4YDD - chains A and B; structure by X-ray diffraction, 1.86 A resolution.

Chain A:
Name: DMSO reductase family type II enzyme, molybdopterin subunit
Organism: Dechlorosoma suillum
Reference sequence: G8QM55 (G8QM55_DECSP); residues 1-899 here correspond to UniProt positions 29-927 (UniProt number = residue number + 28)
Sequence (899 residues; row label = number of the first residue in the row):
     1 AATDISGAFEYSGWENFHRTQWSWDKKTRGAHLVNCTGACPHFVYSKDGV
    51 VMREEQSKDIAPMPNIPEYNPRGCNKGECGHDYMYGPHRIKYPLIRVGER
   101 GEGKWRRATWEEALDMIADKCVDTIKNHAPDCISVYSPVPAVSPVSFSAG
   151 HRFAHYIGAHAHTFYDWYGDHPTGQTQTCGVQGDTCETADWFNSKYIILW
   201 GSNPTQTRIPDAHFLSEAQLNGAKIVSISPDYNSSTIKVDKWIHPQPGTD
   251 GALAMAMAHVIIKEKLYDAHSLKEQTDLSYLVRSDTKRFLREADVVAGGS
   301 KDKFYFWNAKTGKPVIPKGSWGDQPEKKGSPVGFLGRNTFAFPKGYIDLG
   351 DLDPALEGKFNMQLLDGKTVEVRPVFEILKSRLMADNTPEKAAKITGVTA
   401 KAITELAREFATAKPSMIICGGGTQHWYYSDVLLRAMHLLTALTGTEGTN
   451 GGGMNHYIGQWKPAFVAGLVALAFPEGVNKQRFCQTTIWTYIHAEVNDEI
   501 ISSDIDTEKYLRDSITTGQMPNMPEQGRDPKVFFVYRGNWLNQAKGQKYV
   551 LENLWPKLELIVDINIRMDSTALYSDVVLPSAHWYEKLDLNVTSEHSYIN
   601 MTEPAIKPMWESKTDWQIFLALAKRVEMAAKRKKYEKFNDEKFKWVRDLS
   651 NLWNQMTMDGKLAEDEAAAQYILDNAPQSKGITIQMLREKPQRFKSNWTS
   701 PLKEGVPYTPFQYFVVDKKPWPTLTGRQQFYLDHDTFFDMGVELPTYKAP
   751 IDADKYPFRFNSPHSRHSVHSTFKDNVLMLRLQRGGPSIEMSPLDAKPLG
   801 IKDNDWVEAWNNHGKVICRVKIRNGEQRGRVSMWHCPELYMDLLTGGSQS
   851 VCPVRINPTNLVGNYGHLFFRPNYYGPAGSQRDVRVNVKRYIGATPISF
Not modelled in the structure: 1-4
Ion coordination: 4Fe-4S cluster Fe: His32, Cys36, Cys40, Cys74
Small-molecule neighbours:
  - MD1 (phosphoric acid 4-(2-amino-4-oxo-3,4,5,6,-tetrahydro-pteridin-6-yl)-2-hydroxy-3,4-dimercapto-but-3-en-yl ester guanylate ester): Leu33, Val34, Asn35, Pro138, Tyr168, Asp170, His426, Tyr536, Arg537, Gly538, Asn539, Gln543, Lys545, Ile564, Asn565, Ile566, Arg567, Asp569, Ser581, Trp584, Lys587, Asp615, Ser762, His764, Val769, His770, Ser771, Thr772, His835, Cys836, Ser848, Gln849, Cys852, Gln881, Arg882
  - molybdopterin guanosine dinucleotide (MGD; 2-amino-5,6-dimercapto-7-methyl-3,7,8a,9-tetrahydro-8-oxa-1,3,9,10-tetraaza-anthracen-4-one guanosine dinucleotide): Asn35, Cys36, Lys76, Asp170, Trp200, Gly201, Ser202, Asn203, Gln206, Thr207, Arg208, Ile209, Ile228, Ser229, Pro230, Asp231, Asn233, Pro247, Gly248, Asp250, Gly421, Gly422, Gly423, Thr424, His426, Trp427, Tyr457, Ile458, Gly459, Asn761, Pro763, His764, Ser765, Arg766, Ser768, Val769, His770, Arg830, His835, Arg882
  - 4Fe-4S cluster (SF4): His32, Val34, Cys36, Gly38, Ala39, Cys40, His42, Gly73, Cys74, Gly77, Glu78, Pro210, Val769
Reported in the primary citation:
  - 4Fe-4S cluster coordination: His32
  - molybdenum atom coordination: Asp170
  - contacts within the chain: Tyr165-Trp461 (pi stacking)
  - mutagenesis - F164A, Y165A, W461A: abolished growth in response to (per)chlorate
  - mutagenesis - W461E: unchanged growth in response to chlorate
  - mutagenesis - W461E (820- and 2670-fold): decreased catalytic activity on nitrate
  - mutagenesis - W461E (50-fold): decreased catalytic activity on perchlorate
  - mutagenesis - W461E: unchanged catalytic activity on chlorate
  - mutagenesis - W461E: unchanged catalytic activity on bromate
  - specificity-determining residues: Trp461
  - mutagenesis - F164S/Y165F, Y165C, Y165F: decreased growth
  - mutagenesis - G169A, G169S: unchanged growth

Chain B:
Name: DMSO reductase family type II enzyme, iron-sulfur subunit
Organism: Dechlorosoma suillum
Reference sequence: G8QM54 (G8QM54_DECSP); residues 1-333 here = UniProt positions 1-333
Sequence (333 residues; row label = number of the first residue in the row):
     1 MANVMKAPRRQLTYVTDLNKCIGCQTCTVACKKLWTTGPGQDFMYWRNVE
    51 TAPGLGYPRNWQTKGGGYKNGELQKGKIPPMIDYGIPFEFDYAGRLFEGK
   101 PGRVRPSPTPRSAPNWDEDQGAGEYPNNSFFYLPRMCNHCTKPACLEACP
   151 NEAIYKREQDGIVVIHQDKCKGAQACVQSCPYAKPYFNPLTNKANKCIGC
   201 FPRIEQGVAPACVAQCVGRAMHVGFVDDVNSSVYKLIKQYKVALPLHPEF
   251 GTEPNVFYVPPVLGPRIEMANGEPSTDPKIPLAQLEGLFGKQVRDVLAIL
   301 QSEREKKMKGLASDLMDVLIGRRSTDMMISPLT
Not modelled in the structure: 1-4
Ion coordination: 4Fe-4S cluster Fe site 1: Cys21, Cys24, Cys27, Cys216; 4Fe-4S cluster Fe site 2: Cys31, Cys197, Cys200, Cys212; Na+ near Gly102 (its only coordinating residue here); 4Fe-4S cluster Fe site 3: Cys137, Cys140, Cys145, Cys180; 3Fe-4S cluster Fe: Cys149, Cys170, Cys176
Small-molecule neighbours:
  - 3Fe-4S cluster (F3S): Cys149, Pro150, Asn151, Ala153, Ile154, Ile165, Cys170, Lys171, Gly172, Ala173, Gln174, Ala175, Cys176, Ala194
  - 4Fe-4S cluster (SF4), molecule 1: Tyr14, Cys31, Trp35, Trp46, Arg47, Met136, Cys197, Ile198, Gly199, Cys200, Pro210, Ala211, Cys212
  - 4Fe-4S cluster (SF4), molecule 2: Cys21, Ile22, Gly23, Cys24, Gln25, Thr26, Cys27, Arg47, Val49, Pro134, Cys216, Val217, Gly218, Met221
  - 4Fe-4S cluster (SF4), molecule 3: Cys137, Asn138, His139, Cys140, Pro143, Ala144, Cys145, Val163, Cys180, Pro181, Tyr182, Lys184, Pro185, Lys196

Interface between chain A and chain B:
Residue-residue contacts - 211 pairs, chain A then chain B:
  Phe9(A) with Glu158(B); Gln159(B)
  Tyr11(A) with Tyr155(B), hydrophobic; His166(B); Lys169(B)
  Trp14(A) with Tyr155(B); Val164(B), hydrophobic; Ile165(B); His166(B); Gln167(B); Asp168(B)
  Glu15(A) with Tyr155(B), hydrogen bond; Arg157(B), salt bridge; Phe201(B)
  His18(A) with Trp35(B); Ile198(B); Phe201(B); Pro202(B)
  Arg19(A) with Pro202(B); Glu205(B), salt bridge
  Gln21(A) with Trp35(B)
  Trp22(A) with Leu34(B); Trp35(B), hydrophobic; Pro202(B); Arg203(B); Thr333(B)
  Trp24(A) with Thr333(B)
  Lys27(A) with Thr333(B), hydrogen bond (side chain-backbone)
  Phe43(A) with Thr333(B)
  Tyr45(A) with Thr333(B), hydrogen bond (side chain-backbone)
  Arg53(A) with Leu34(B); Gln215(B), hydrogen bond
  Glu55(A) with Arg203(B), salt bridge; Gln215(B); Thr333(B)
  Gln56(A) with Gln215(B), hydrogen bond; Val217(B)
  Ser57(A) with Leu332(B)
  Lys58(A) with Ala214(B); Pro331(B), hydrogen bond (side chain-backbone); Leu332(B); Thr333(B)
  Pro62(A) with Arg323(B)
  Met63(A) with Arg323(B), hydrogen bond (backbone-side chain)
  Asn65(A) with Arg322(B), hydrogen bond (backbone-side chain)
  Ile66(A) with Arg322(B); Arg323(B), hydrogen bond (backbone-side chain)
  Pro67(A) with Arg322(B)
  Glu68(A) with Arg219(B); Arg322(B), hydrogen bond (backbone-backbone); Arg323(B); Ser324(B), hydrogen bond (side chain-backbone)
  Asn70(A) with Arg219(B), hydrogen bond (backbone-side chain); Ser324(B)
  Pro71(A) with Ala214(B); Cys216(B)
  Arg72(A) with Val217(B)
  Gly73(A) with Val217(B)
  Cys74(A) with Thr26(B)
  Asn75(A) with Cys24(B), hydrogen bond (side chain-backbone); Thr26(B), hydrogen bond (backbone-side chain); Val29(B)
  Glu78(A) with Thr26(B); Val29(B); Lys33(B); Gln215(B), hydrogen bond
  Cys79(A) with Val29(B), hydrophobic; Lys33(B)
  His81(A) with Lys33(B)
  Asp82(A) with Lys33(B), salt bridge
  Pro87(A) with Phe97(B)
  His88(A) with Tyr92(B); Phe97(B)
  Arg89(A) with Phe97(B)
  Gly101(A) with Arg95(B), hydrogen bond (backbone-side chain)
  Glu102(A) with Arg95(B), hydrogen bond (backbone-side chain); Gly99(B)
  Gly103(A) with Arg95(B); Leu96(B); Phe97(B); Glu98(B); Gly99(B), hydrogen bond (backbone-backbone)
  Lys104(A) with Gly99(B)
  Trp105(A) with Leu96(B), hydrogen bond (side chain-backbone); Phe97(B)
  Phe192(A) with Arg322(B)
  Lys195(A) with Lys307(B); Met308(B), hydrogen bond (side chain-backbone)
  Thr205(A) with Ile22(B)
  Gln206(A) with Asp119(B)
  Ile209(A) with Ile22(B); Cys24(B), hydrophobic; Val217(B)
  Pro210(A) with Val217(B), hydrophobic
  His213(A) with Gly218(B); Arg219(B)
  Ser216(A) with Asn19(B); Lys20(B)
  Glu217(A) with Lys20(B), salt bridge; Arg219(B), salt bridge; Ile320(B)
  Gln219(A) with Leu263(B); Arg304(B), hydrogen bond (backbone-side chain)
  Leu220(A) with Lys307(B); Met316(B); Leu319(B), hydrophobic; Ile320(B), hydrophobic
  Asn221(A) with Lys307(B), hydrogen bond; Asp317(B); Ile320(B); Arg322(B), hydrogen bond
  Gly222(A) with Lys307(B); Met308(B)
  Ala223(A) with Arg304(B), hydrogen bond (backbone-side chain)
  Lys224(A) with Met308(B), hydrogen bond
  Pro230(A) with Tyr125(B), hydrogen bond (backbone-side chain)
  Tyr232(A) with Asn128(B); Pro265(B); Lys279(B)
  Ser234(A) with Asp119(B), hydrogen bond; Tyr132(B), hydrogen bond
  Thr236(A) with Pro265(B)
  Ile237(A) with Phe130(B); Phe131(B), hydrophobic; Tyr132(B), hydrophobic; Leu263(B); Gly264(B); Pro265(B)
  Lys238(A) with Asn19(B); Lys20(B); Cys21(B), hydrogen bond (side chain-backbone); Leu263(B); Gly264(B), hydrogen bond (backbone-backbone)
  Val239(A) with Gly264(B); Pro265(B)
  Asp240(A) with Pro265(B); Arg304(B), salt bridge
  Trp242(A) with Tyr125(B), hydrophobic; Pro126(B); Lys279(B)
  His244(A) with Tyr125(B), hydrogen bond; Pro126(B); Glu268(B), salt bridge
  Thr399(A) with Asn271(B); Gly272(B); Glu273(B), hydrogen bond
  Lys401(A) with Glu273(B)
  Met568(A) with Leu96(B); Phe97(B), hydrophobic
  Leu573(A) with Arg95(B); Leu96(B)
  Arg766(A) with Ile22(B), hydrogen bond (side chain-backbone); Gly23(B), hydrogen bond (side chain-backbone); Glu118(B), salt bridge; Asp119(B), salt bridge; Tyr132(B), hydrogen bond
  His767(A) with Glu118(B), salt bridge
  Asp775(A) with Tyr92(B), hydrogen bond (backbone-side chain)
  Val777(A) with Phe88(B)
  Leu778(A) with Val29(B), hydrophobic; Lys32(B); Lys33(B); Tyr45(B), hydrophobic
  Met779(A) with Val29(B), hydrophobic
  Leu780(A) with Phe88(B); Phe90(B), hydrophobic; Tyr92(B)
  Arg781(A) with Asp42(B); Tyr45(B); Pro87(B); Phe88(B), hydrogen bond (side chain-backbone); Glu89(B); Pro114(B)
  Leu782(A) with Asn115(B), hydrogen bond (backbone-side chain)
  Gln783(A) with Ala113(B)
  Arg784(A) with Phe88(B); Pro110(B); Trp116(B), hydrogen bond (side chain-backbone); Gln120(B), hydrogen bond
  Gly785(A) with Phe88(B); Phe90(B); Pro106(B)
  Asp803(A) with Gln120(B), hydrogen bond
  Asn804(A) with Pro110(B), hydrogen bond (side chain-backbone); Trp116(B)
  Arg819(A) with Pro110(B)
  Lys821(A) with Glu118(B), hydrogen bond (side chain-backbone); Gln120(B)
  Ile822(A) with Gln120(B), hydrogen bond (backbone-side chain)
  Arg823(A) with Asp119(B)
  Asn824(A) with Gly123(B), hydrogen bond (side chain-backbone); Tyr125(B); Asn128(B)
  Gly825(A) with Tyr125(B); Asn128(B)
  Glu826(A) with Tyr125(B)
  Gln827(A) with Tyr125(B), hydrogen bond
  Tyr840(A) with Tyr92(B), hydrophobic; Leu96(B), hydrophobic; Arg103(B); Val104(B), hydrogen bond (backbone-backbone)
  Met841(A) with Arg103(B)
  Asp842(A) with Arg103(B), salt bridge; Arg105(B); Pro106(B)
  Leu843(A) with Arg103(B)
  Leu844(A) with Arg103(B)
  Ile897(A) with Arg111(B), hydrogen bond (backbone-side chain)
  Phe899(A) with Arg59(B), hydrogen bond (backbone-side chain); Ile82(B), hydrophobic; Arg111(B)
Other interface residues (no listed pair), chain A (108 interface residues in all): Met52, Glu54, Pro64, Ile90, Leu94, Ala212, Trp806, Pro896, Ser898
Other interface residues (no listed pair), chain B (98 interface residues in all): Asp17, Leu18, Gln25, Thr28, Thr109, Glu124, Ser129, Gln206, Val208, Arg266

In short:
Chain A and chain B form an interface of 108 and 98 residues respectively; the contacts include 49 hydrogen
bonds and 12 salt bridges. Among the polar pairs are Glu15(A)-Arg157(B), Arg19(A)-Glu205(B) and
Glu55(A)-Arg203(B). From the paper: F164A, Y165A and W461A of chain A abolish growth in response to
(per)chlorate; 4Fe-4S cluster coordination by His32(A); 9 substitutions were tested in all.
Here chain A is DMSO reductase family type II enzyme, molybdopterin subunit and chain B is DMSO reductase
family type II enzyme, iron-sulfur subunit, both from Dechlorosoma suillum. Entry 4YDD (Crystal structure of
the perchlorate reductase PcrAB from Azospira suillum PS) was determined by X-ray diffraction (same
publication as 5CHC and 5E7O).
